PDB entry 8TW9 | electron microscopy, 3.60 A resolution | chains C and B of the 6 polymer chains in the assembly

[Chain C]
Name: Chromosome transmission fidelity protein 18
From: Saccharomyces cerevisiae
UniProt: P49956 (CTF18_YEAST); residue numbers follow UniProt; this construct covers 715-740
Chain sequence (26 residues; row label = number of the first residue in the row):
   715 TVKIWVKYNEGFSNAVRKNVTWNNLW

[Chain B]
Name: Sister chromatid cohesion protein DCC1
From: Saccharomyces cerevisiae
UniProt: P25559 (DCC1_YEAST); residue numbers follow UniProt; this construct covers 1-380
Chain sequence (380 residues; row label = number of the first residue in the row):
     1 MSINLHSAPEYDPSYKLIQLTPELLDIIQDPVQNHQLRFKSLDKDKSEVV
    51 LCSHDKTWVLKQRKHSNTVLLMREFVPEQPITFDETLLFGLSKPYMDVVG
   101 FAKTESEFETRETHGELNLNSVPIYNGELDFSDKIMKRSSTKVIGTLEEL
   151 LENSPCSALEGISKWHKIGGSVKDGVLCILSQDFLFKALHVLLMSAMAES
   201 LDLQHLNVEDTHHAVGKDIEDEFNPYTREIIETVLNKFAVQEQEAENNTW
   251 RLRIPFIAQWYGIQALRKYVSGISMPIDEFLIKWKSLFPPFFPCDIDIDM
   301 LRGYHFKPTDKTVQYIAKSTLPMDPKERFKVLFRLQSQWDLEDIKPLIEE
   351 LNSRGMKIDSFIMKYARRKRLGKKTVVTSR
Unresolved in the structure: 1, 243-246, 380

[Chain C / chain B interface]
Residue-residue contacts - 27 pairs, chain C then chain B:
  Asn723(C) - Ser66(B)
  Phe726(C) - Asn67(B)
  Ser727(C) - Ser66(B)  hydrogen bond (backbone-side chain)
  Asn728(C) - Arg63(B)
  Asn728(C) - Lys64(B)
  Ala729(C) - Arg63(B)  hydrogen bond (backbone-side chain)
  Ala729(C) - Lys64(B)  hydrogen bond (backbone-backbone)
  Val730(C) - Lys64(B)
  Arg731(C) - Lys61(B)
  Arg731(C) - Gln62(B)
  Arg731(C) - Arg63(B)
  Arg731(C) - Glu109(B)  salt bridge
  Lys732(C) - Lys61(B)
  Lys732(C) - Gln62(B)  hydrogen bond (backbone-backbone)
  Asn733(C) - Glu48(B)
  Asn733(C) - Lys61(B)  hydrogen bond
  Asn733(C) - Gln62(B)  hydrogen bond (backbone-side chain)
  Val734(C) - Val49(B)
  Val734(C) - Leu60(B)
  Val734(C) - Gln62(B)
  Thr735(C) - Val49(B)
  Trp736(C) - Lys44(B)
  Trp736(C) - Val49(B)
  Asn737(C) - Lys44(B)
  Asn738(C) - Lys16(B)
  Leu739(C) - Lys16(B)
  Leu739(C) - Phe108(B)  hydrophobic
Interface residues without a listed pair, chain B (18 interface residues in all): Ser41, Asp45, Ser47, His65, Arg111

[Summary]
15 residues of chain C and 18 residues of chain B are in contact; the contacts include 6 hydrogen bonds and 1
salt bridge. Polar contacts include Arg731(C)-Glu109(B), Ser727(C)-Ser66(B) and Ala729(C)-Arg63(B).
Chain C is Chromosome transmission fidelity protein 18 and chain B is Sister chromatid cohesion protein DCC1,
both from Saccharomyces cerevisiae; the structure, Cryo-EM structure of S. cerevisiae PolE-Ctf18-8-1-DNA, was
determined by electron microscopy together with 9B8R, 8TW7, 8TW8, 8TWA and 8TWB from the same study.
